PDB entry 4C50 | X-ray diffraction, 2.50 A resolution | chains A and B

Chain A (and B):
Protein: Catalase-peroxidase
Source organism: Mycobacterium tuberculosis
Notes: EC 1.11.1.21; chain B of this document is another copy of the same molecule, construct and numbering; everything in this record applies to it too
UniProt: Q08129 (KATG_MYCTU); residue numbers follow UniProt; this construct covers 1-740
Amino-acid sequence (740 residues; each row starts with the number of its first residue):
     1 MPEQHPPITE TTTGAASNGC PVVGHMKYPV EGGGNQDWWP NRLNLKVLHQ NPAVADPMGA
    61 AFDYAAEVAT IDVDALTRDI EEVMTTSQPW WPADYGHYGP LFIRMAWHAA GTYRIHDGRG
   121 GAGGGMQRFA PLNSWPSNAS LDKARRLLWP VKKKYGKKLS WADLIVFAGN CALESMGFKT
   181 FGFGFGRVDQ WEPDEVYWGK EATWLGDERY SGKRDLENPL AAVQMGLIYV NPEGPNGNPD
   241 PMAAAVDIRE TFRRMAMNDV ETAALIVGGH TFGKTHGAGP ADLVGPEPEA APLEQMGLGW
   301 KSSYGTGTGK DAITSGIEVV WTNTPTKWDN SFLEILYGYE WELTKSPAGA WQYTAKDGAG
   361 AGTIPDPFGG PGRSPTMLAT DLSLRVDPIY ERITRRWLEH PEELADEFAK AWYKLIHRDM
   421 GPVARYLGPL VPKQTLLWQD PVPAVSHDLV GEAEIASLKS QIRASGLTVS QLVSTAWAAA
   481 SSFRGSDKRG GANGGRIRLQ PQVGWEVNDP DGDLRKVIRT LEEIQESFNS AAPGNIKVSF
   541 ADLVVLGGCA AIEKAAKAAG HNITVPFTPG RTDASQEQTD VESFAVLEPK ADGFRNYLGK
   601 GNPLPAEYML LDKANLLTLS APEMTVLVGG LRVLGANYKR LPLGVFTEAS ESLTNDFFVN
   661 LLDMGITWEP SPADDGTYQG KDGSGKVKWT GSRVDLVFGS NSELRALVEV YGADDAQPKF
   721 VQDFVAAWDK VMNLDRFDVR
Not modelled in the structure: 1-24
Sequence notes: engineered mutation Ser137 (Asp in Q08129)
Metal / ion sites: heme Fe near His270 (its only coordinating residue here)
Ligand contacts:
  - alpha-D-glucopyranose (GLC): Ser446, His447, Gln525, Asn529, Lys537, Val538, Ser539, Thr572, Asp573
  - heme (HEM): Asp94, Pro100, Leu101, Ile103, Arg104, Trp107, Val230, Pro232, Ile248, Phe252, Leu265, Ile266, Gly269, His270, Phe272, Gly273, Lys274, Thr275, His276, Thr314, Ser315, Ile317, Trp321, Leu378, Thr380, Phe408, Trp412
Reported in the primary citation:
  - contacts within the chain: Ser137-Gly226 (hydrogen bond)
  - conformationally variable residues (side-chain flip): Ser137
  - mutagenesis - S315T (40-fold): decreased catalytic activity on INH
  - mutagenesis - Y229F: unchanged catalytic activity
  - mutagenesis - W321F: unchanged catalytic activity on INH
  - mutagenesis - D137S: increased catalytic activity on INH
  - mutagenesis - D137S: abolished catalytic activity (catalase activity) (citing earlier work)
  - disease-associated variants - S315T: decreased catalytic activity on INH (citing earlier work)

Interface between chain A and chain B:
Residue-residue contacts (196; chain A residue first):
  His25(A) with Lys200(B); Ala202(B); Glu208(B), salt bridge
  Met26(A) with Gly199(B); Lys200(B), hydrogen bond (backbone-backbone); Glu201(B); Ala202(B), hydrophobic
  Lys27(A) with Pro40(B), hydrogen bond (side chain-backbone); Asn41(B); Tyr197(B)
  Tyr28(A) with Tyr197(B); Pro219(B); Pro603(B)
  Pro29(A) with Asn44(B), hydrogen bond (backbone-side chain); Val47(B), hydrophobic; Glu195(B); Val196(B); Tyr197(B)
  Val30(A) with Arg42(B); Leu43(B); Asn44(B), hydrogen bond (backbone-backbone); Val47(B); Leu604(B), hydrophobic; Tyr608(B); Leu611(B), hydrophobic
  Glu31(A) with Gln36(B); Pro40(B); Asn41(B); Arg42(B); Leu604(B); Tyr608(B)
  Gly32(A) with Gln36(B)
  Gly34(A) with Glu195(B)
  Asn35(A) with Ala130(B); Pro131(B); Pro193(B); Glu195(B), hydrogen bond
  Gln36(A) with Glu31(B); Gly32(B)
  Trp38(A) with Glu201(B); Ala202(B); Thr203(B); Trp204(B), hydrophobic; Met225(B), hydrophobic
  Trp39(A) with Ala130(B), hydrophobic; Pro131(B), hydrophobic; Ser134(B); Glu287(B), hydrogen bond; Glu289(B); Ala290(B)
  Pro40(A) with Lys27(B), hydrogen bond (backbone-side chain); Glu31(B)
  Asn41(A) with Lys27(B); Glu31(B)
  Arg42(A) with Val30(B); Glu31(B); Ala130(B); Glu289(B), salt bridge
  Leu43(A) with Val30(B)
  Asn44(A) with Pro29(B), hydrogen bond (side chain-backbone); Val30(B), hydrogen bond (backbone-backbone)
  Lys46(A) with Lys46(B); Glu195(B), salt bridge
  Val47(A) with Pro29(B), hydrophobic; Val30(B)
  His49(A) with His49(B); Pro52(B); Val54(B); Glu192(B), salt bridge
  Pro52(A) with His49(B)
  Val54(A) with His49(B); Ser620(B); Pro622(B)
  Ala55(A) with Pro622(B)
  Pro57(A) with Pro622(B); Leu707(B), hydrophobic; Tyr711(B); Lys719(B), hydrogen bond (backbone-side chain); Asp723(B)
  Met58(A) with Val710(B), hydrophobic; Lys719(B)
  Trp90(A) with Met664(B)
  Arg128(A) with Ser702(B); Ala706(B); Glu709(B), salt bridge
  Phe129(A) with Ser702(B); Glu703(B)
  Ala130(A) with Asn35(B); Trp39(B), hydrophobic; Arg42(B)
  Pro131(A) with Asn35(B); Trp39(B), hydrophobic
  Asn133(A) with Ser702(B)
  Ser134(A) with Trp39(B)
  Arg146(A) with Met664(B), hydrogen bond; Arg705(B)
  Trp149(A) with Leu662(B), hydrogen bond (side chain-backbone); Glu709(B)
  Lys153(A) with Ala713(B); Asp714(B), salt bridge
  Lys154(A) with Asp714(B)
  Gly156(A) with Ala713(B); Asp715(B)
  Lys157(A) with Asp715(B), hydrogen bond (backbone-side chain)
  Trp161(A) with Glu709(B), hydrogen bond
  Trp191(A) with Ala706(B); Val710(B), hydrophobic
  Glu192(A) with His49(B), salt bridge
  Pro193(A) with Asn35(B); Glu703(B)
  Glu195(A) with Pro29(B); Gly34(B); Asn35(B), hydrogen bond; Lys46(B), salt bridge
  Val196(A) with Pro29(B)
  Tyr197(A) with Lys27(B); Tyr28(B); Pro29(B)
  Gly199(A) with Met26(B)
  Lys200(A) with His25(B); Met26(B), hydrogen bond (backbone-backbone)
  Glu201(A) with Met26(B); Trp38(B)
  Ala202(A) with His25(B); Met26(B), hydrophobic; Trp38(B)
  Thr203(A) with Trp38(B)
  Trp204(A) with Trp38(B), hydrophobic
  Glu208(A) with His25(B)
  Pro219(A) with Tyr28(B)
  Met225(A) with Trp38(B), hydrophobic
  Glu287(A) with Trp39(B), hydrogen bond
  Glu289(A) with Trp39(B); Arg42(B), salt bridge; Ser702(B), hydrogen bond
  Ala290(A) with Trp39(B)
  Leu293(A) with Arg693(B); Ser700(B)
  Glu294(A) with Trp668(B); Pro670(B); Tyr678(B)
  Met296(A) with Leu696(B); Gly699(B); Ser700(B); Arg705(B)
  Gly297(A) with Gly699(B); Ser700(B)
  Pro603(A) with Tyr28(B)
  Leu604(A) with Val30(B), hydrophobic; Glu31(B)
  Tyr608(A) with Val30(B)
  Leu611(A) with Val30(B), hydrophobic
  Ser620(A) with Val54(B), hydrogen bond (side chain-backbone)
  Pro622(A) with Val54(B); Ala55(B)
  Leu662(A) with Trp149(B), hydrophobic
  Met664(A) with Trp90(B); Arg146(B), hydrogen bond
  Trp668(A) with Glu294(B); Met296(B)
  Pro670(A) with Glu294(B)
  Tyr678(A) with Glu294(B)
  Arg693(A) with Leu293(B)
  Leu696(A) with Met296(B)
  Gly699(A) with Met296(B); Gly297(B)
  Ser700(A) with Leu293(B); Met296(B); Gly297(B)
  Ser702(A) with Arg128(B); Phe129(B); Asn133(B), hydrogen bond; Glu289(B), hydrogen bond
  Glu703(A) with Phe129(B); Pro193(B)
  Arg705(A) with Arg146(B); Met296(B)
  Ala706(A) with Arg128(B); Trp191(B)
  Leu707(A) with Pro57(B), hydrophobic
  Glu709(A) with Arg128(B), salt bridge; Trp149(B); Trp161(B), hydrogen bond
  Val710(A) with Met58(B), hydrophobic; Trp191(B), hydrophobic
  Tyr711(A) with Pro57(B)
  Gly712(A) with Trp149(B)
  Ala713(A) with Trp149(B); Lys153(B); Gly156(B)
  Asp714(A) with Lys153(B), salt bridge; Lys154(B)
  Asp715(A) with Gly156(B); Lys157(B), hydrogen bond (side chain-backbone)
  Lys719(A) with Pro57(B), hydrogen bond (side chain-backbone); Met58(B)
Also at the interface, not in a pair above, chain A (101 interface residues in all): Gly33, Asp56, Tyr155, Asn218, Pro292, Leu298, Asp612, Leu661, Glu669, Val697, Asp723
Also at the interface, not in a pair above, chain B (103 interface residues in all): Gly33, Leu48, Asp56, Tyr155, Asn218, Pro292, Leu298, Glu607, Asp612, Leu661, Glu669, Val697, Gly712

Overview:
Chain A and chain B form an interface of 101 and 103 residues respectively, with 25 hydrogen bonds and 11 salt
bridges. Polar pairs include His25(A)-Glu208(B), Arg42(A)-Glu289(B) and Lys46(A)-Glu195(B). The paper reports
that S315T of chain A reduces catalytic activity on INH; conformational variability at Ser137(A); 4
substitutions were tested in all.
Chain A and chain B are both Catalase-peroxidase (Mycobacterium tuberculosis); the structure, Crystal
Structure of the Catalase-Peroxidase (KatG) D137S mutant from Mycobacterium Tuberculosis, was determined by
X-ray diffraction, deposited together with 4C51.
